6I2T - chains B and A of the 5 polymer chains in the assembly; structure by electron microscopy, 5.70 A resolution (low resolution: residue-level contacts below are approximate; hydrogen-bond / salt-bridge calls are withheld).

Chain B (and A):
Name: Cholinesterase
Source organism: Homo sapiens
Notes: EC 3.1.1.8; chain A of this document is another copy of the same molecule, construct and numbering; everything in this record applies to it too
UniProtKB: P06276 (CHLE_HUMAN); residues 1-574 here correspond to UniProt positions 29-602 (UniProt number = residue number + 28)
Chain sequence (574 residues; numbered 1 to 574; the number before each row is that of its first residue):
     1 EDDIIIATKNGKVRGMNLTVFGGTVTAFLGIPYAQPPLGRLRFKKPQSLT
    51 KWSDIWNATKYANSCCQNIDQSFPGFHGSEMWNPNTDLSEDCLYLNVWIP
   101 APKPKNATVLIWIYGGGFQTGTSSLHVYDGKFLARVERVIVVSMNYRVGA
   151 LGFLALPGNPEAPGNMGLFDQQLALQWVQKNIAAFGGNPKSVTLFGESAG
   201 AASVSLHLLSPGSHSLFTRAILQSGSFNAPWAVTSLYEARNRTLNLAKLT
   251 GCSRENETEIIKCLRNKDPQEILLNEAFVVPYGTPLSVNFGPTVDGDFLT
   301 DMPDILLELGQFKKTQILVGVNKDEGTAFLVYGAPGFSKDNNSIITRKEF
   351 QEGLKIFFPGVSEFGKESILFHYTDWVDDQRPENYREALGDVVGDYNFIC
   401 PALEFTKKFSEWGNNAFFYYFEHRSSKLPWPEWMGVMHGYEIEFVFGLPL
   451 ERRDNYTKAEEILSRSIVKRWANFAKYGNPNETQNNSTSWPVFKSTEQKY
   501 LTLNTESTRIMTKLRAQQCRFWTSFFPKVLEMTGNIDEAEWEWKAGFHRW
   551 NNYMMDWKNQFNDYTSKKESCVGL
Not modelled in the structure: 1-3, 566-574 (chain A: 1-3, 562-574)
Swiss-Prot annotation at these positions:
  - active site: Ser198 (Acyl-ester intermediate), Glu325 (Charge relay system), His438 (Charge relay system)
  - binding site (tacrine): Trp82, His438
  - binding site (substrate): Gly116, Gly117
  - modified residue: Ser198 (Phosphoserine)
  - glycosylation (N-linked (GlcNAc...) asparagine): Asn17 (complex), Asn57 (complex), Asn106 (complex), Asn241 (complex), Asn256 (complex), Asn341 (complex), Asn455 (complex), Asn481, Asn485, Asn486
Disulfides: Cys65-Cys92, Cys252-Cys263, Cys400-Cys519
Covalent attachments: N-acetylglucosamine (NAG) linked to Asn341
From the paper describing this entry:
  - catalytic residues: Ser198, Glu325, His438 (citing earlier work)
  - post-translational modification sites: Asn17, Asn57, Asn106, Asn241, Asn341, Asn481, Asn486
  - self-association interface (contacts with another copy of this molecule): Ser362 to Tyr373, Ala516 to Val529, Asn535 to Thr565

How chain B and chain A interact:
Contacting residue pairs (35):
  Phe364(B) with Met532(A)
  Ser368(B) with Phe525(A)
  Phe371(B) with Arg520(A); Phe521(A); Ser524(A); Phe525(A)
  Thr374(B) with Arg520(A)
  Asp375(B) with Gln517(A); Arg520(A)
  Gln517(B) with Asp375(A); Gln517(A)
  Arg520(B) with Phe371(A); Thr374(A); Asp375(A)
  Phe521(B) with Phe371(A)
  Ser524(B) with Phe371(A)
  Phe525(B) with Ser368(A); Phe371(A)
  Lys528(B) with Phe364(A)
  Glu531(B) with Phe364(A)
  Met532(B) with Phe364(A)
  Ile536(B) with Met532(A)
  Glu540(B) with Asn535(A)
  Trp543(B) with Ala539(A)
  Phe547(B) with Glu542(A)
  His548(B) with Glu531(A)
  Trp550(B) with Gly546(A)
  Met554(B) with Tyr553(A)
  Met555(B) with Leu309(A)
  Trp557(B) with Tyr553(A); Asp556(A)
  Lys558(B) with Leu309(A); Gln311(A); Arg549(A)
  Phe561(B) with Asn559(A)
Interface residues without a listed pair, chain B (27 interface residues in all): Glu367, Leu370, Trp541
Interface residues without a listed pair, chain A (24 interface residues in all): Glu367, Lys528

In short:
27 residues of chain B face 24 of chain A across their interface. N-acetylglucosamine is covalently linked to
Asn341(B). UniProt lists 3 active-site residues, tacrine-binding residues Trp82(B) and His438(B) and
substrate-binding residues Gly116(B) and Gly117(B) on chain B. The paper reports catalytic residues Ser198(B),
Glu325(B) and His438(B); modification sites Asn17(B), Asn57(B) and Asn106(B) among others.
Both chains are Cholinesterase (Homo sapiens). Entry 6I2T (CryoEM reconstruction of full-length,
fully-glycosylated human butyrylcholinesterase tetramer) was determined by electron microscopy.
